PDB entry 6PTJ | electron microscopy, 3.80 A resolution | chains F and G of the 14 polymer chains in the assembly

[Chain F (and G)]
Molecule: DNA polymerase alpha-binding protein
Source organism: Saccharomyces cerevisiae (strain ATCC 204508 / S288c)
Notes: chain G of this document is another copy of the same molecule, construct and numbering; everything in this record applies to it too
UniProtKB: Q01454 (CTF4_YEAST); residues 1-927 here = UniProt positions 1-927
Amino-acid sequence (927 residues; each row starts with the number of its first residue):
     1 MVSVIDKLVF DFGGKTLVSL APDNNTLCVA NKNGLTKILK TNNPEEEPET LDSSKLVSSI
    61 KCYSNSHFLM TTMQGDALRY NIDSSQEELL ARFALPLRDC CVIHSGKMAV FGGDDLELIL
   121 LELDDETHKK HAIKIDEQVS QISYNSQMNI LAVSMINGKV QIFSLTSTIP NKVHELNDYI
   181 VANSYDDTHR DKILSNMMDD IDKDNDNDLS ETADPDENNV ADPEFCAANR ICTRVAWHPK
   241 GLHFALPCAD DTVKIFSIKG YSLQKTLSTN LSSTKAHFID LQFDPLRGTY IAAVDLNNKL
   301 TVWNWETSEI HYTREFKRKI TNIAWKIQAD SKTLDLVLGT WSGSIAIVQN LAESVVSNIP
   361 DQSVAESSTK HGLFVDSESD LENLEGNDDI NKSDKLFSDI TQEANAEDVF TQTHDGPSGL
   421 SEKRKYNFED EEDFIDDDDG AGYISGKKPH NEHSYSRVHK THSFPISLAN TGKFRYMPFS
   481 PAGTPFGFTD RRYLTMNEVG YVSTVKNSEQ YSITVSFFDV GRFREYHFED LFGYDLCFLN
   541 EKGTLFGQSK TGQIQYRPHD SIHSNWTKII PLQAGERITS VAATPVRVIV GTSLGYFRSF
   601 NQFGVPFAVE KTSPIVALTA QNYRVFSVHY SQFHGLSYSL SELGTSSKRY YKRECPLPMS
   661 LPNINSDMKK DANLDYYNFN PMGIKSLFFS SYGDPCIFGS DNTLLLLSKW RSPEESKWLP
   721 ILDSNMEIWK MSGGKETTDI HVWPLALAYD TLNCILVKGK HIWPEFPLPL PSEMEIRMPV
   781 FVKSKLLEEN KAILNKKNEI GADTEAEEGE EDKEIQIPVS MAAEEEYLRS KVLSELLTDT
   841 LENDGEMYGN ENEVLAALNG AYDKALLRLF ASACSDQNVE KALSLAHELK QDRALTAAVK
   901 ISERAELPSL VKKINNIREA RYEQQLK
Disordered / not traced: 1-473, 791-813 (chain G: 1-473, 664-670, 794-813, 924-927)
UniProt features mapped onto this chain:
  - modified residue: Ser-377 (Phosphoserine), Ser-379 (Phosphoserine), Ser-398 (Phosphoserine), Thr-401 (Phosphothreonine), Thr-411 (Phosphothreonine), Ser-463 (Phosphoserine)

[How chain F and chain G interact]
Contacting residue pairs (35):
  His-563(F) with Glu-880(G), salt bridge
  Ser-564(F) with Asn-878(G), hydrogen bond
  Trp-566(F) with Lys-881(G)
  Pro-571(F) with Phe-781(G); Val-782(G), hydrophobic
  Asn-601(F) with Ser-884(G), hydrogen bond
  Gln-602(F) with Glu-880(G); Lys-881(G)
  Phe-603(F) with Glu-880(G), hydrogen bond (backbone-side chain); Lys-881(G), hydrogen bond (backbone-side chain); Leu-883(G), hydrophobic; Ser-884(G)
  Gly-604(F) with Lys-881(G)
  Val-605(F) with Ser-884(G); Leu-885(G), hydrophobic; Glu-888(G)
  Phe-607(F) with Leu-828(G); Lys-831(G), hydrogen bond (backbone-side chain); Glu-888(G)
  Val-609(F) with Pro-720(G)
  Glu-610(F) with Lys-717(G); Trp-718(G)
  Lys-611(F) with Pro-658(G), hydrogen bond (side chain-backbone); Trp-718(G), hydrogen bond (backbone-backbone); Pro-720(G)
  Thr-612(F) with Pro-658(G)
  Phe-633(F) with His-634(G); Gly-635(G); Leu-661(G), hydrophobic
  His-634(F) with Leu-636(G); Leu-657(G), hydrogen bond (side chain-backbone)
  Lys-648(F) with Glu-715(G)
  Arg-649(F) with Glu-714(G)
  Tyr-650(F) with Glu-714(G), hydrogen bond (backbone-backbone)
  Glu-654(F) with Pro-656(G)
Also at the interface, not in a pair above, chain F (26 interface residues in all): Ile-569, Tyr-596, Arg-598, Pro-606, Ser-613, Arg-653
Also at the interface, not in a pair above, chain G (31 interface residues in all): Met-659, Thr-703, Leu-705, Ser-716, Leu-719, Pro-779, Glu-824, Tyr-827

[Overview]
The interface between chain F and chain G involves 26 residues on one side and 31 on the other, with 9
hydrogen bonds and 1 salt bridge. Polar contacts include His-563(F)/Glu-880(G), Ser-564(F)/Asn-878(G) and
Asn-601(F)/Ser-884(G).
Chain F and chain G are both DNA polymerase alpha-binding protein (Saccharomyces cerevisiae (strain ATCC
204508 / S288c)); the structure, Structure of Ctf4 trimer in complex with one CMG helicase, was determined by
electron microscopy, deposited together with 6PTN and 6PTO.
